Entry 6VYP (X-ray diffraction, 4.99 A resolution (low resolution: residue-level contacts below are approximate; hydrogen-bond / salt-bridge calls are withheld)); this record covers chains G and I of the 14 polymer chains in the assembly.

== Chain G ==
Protein: Histone H2A type 1
Organism: Xenopus laevis
UniProtKB: P06897 (H2A1_XENLA); residues 1-129 here correspond to UniProt positions 2-130 (UniProt number = residue number + 1)
Amino-acid sequence (129 residues; numbered 1 to 129; the number before each row is that of its first residue):
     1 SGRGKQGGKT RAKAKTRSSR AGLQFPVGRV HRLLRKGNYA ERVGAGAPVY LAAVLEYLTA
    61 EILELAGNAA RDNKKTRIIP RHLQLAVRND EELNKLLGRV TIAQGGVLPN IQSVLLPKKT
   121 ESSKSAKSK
Not modelled in the structure: 1-13, 119-129
Differences from the reference sequence: engineered mutation Arg99 (Gly100 in P06897), Ser123 (Ala124 in P06897)
UniProt features mapped onto this chain:
  - modified residue: Ser1 (N-acetylserine), Lys5 (N6-(2-hydroxyisobutyryl)lysine), Lys9 (N6-(2-hydroxyisobutyryl)lysine), Lys36 (N6-(2-hydroxyisobutyryl)lysine), Lys74 (N6-(2-hydroxyisobutyryl)lysine), Lys75 (N6-(2-hydroxyisobutyryl)lysine), Lys95 (N6-(2-hydroxyisobutyryl)lysine), Gln104 (N5-methylglutamine), Lys118 (N6-(2-hydroxyisobutyryl)lysine)
  - cross-link (Glycyl lysine isopeptide (Lys-Gly)): Lys13 (interchain with G-Cter in ubiquitin), Lys15 (interchain with G-Cter in ubiquitin), Lys119 (interchain with G-Cter in ubiquitin)

== Chain I ==
Molecule: 191-nt DNA strand
Organism: synthetic construct
Sequence (191 nucleotides; row label = number of the first residue in the row; numbers below 1 keep their minus sign (DA-95 is residue -95)):
   -95 ATCGACCCTA TACGCGGCCG CCCTGGAGAA TCCCGGTGCC GAGGCCGCTC AATTGGTCGT
   -35 AGACAGCTCT AGCACCGCTT AAACGCACGT ACGCGCTGTC CCCCGCGTTT TAACCGCCAA
    25 GGGGATTACT CCCTAGTCTC CAGGCACGTG TCAGATATAT ACATCCTGTG CATGTATTGA
    85 ACAGCGACGA T

== Chain G / chain I interface ==
Residue-residue contacts (15; chain G residue first):
  Thr16(G) - DG47(I)
  Arg29(G) - DG48(I)
  Arg29(G) - DC49(I)
  Arg35(G) - DA39(I)
  Arg42(G) - DT38(I)
  Arg42(G) - DA39(I)
  Val43(G) - DT38(I)
  Val43(G) - DA39(I)
  Gly44(G) - DT38(I)
  Ala45(G) - DT38(I)
  Lys75(G) - DG58(I)
  Thr76(G) - DA57(I)
  Thr76(G) - DG58(I)
  Arg77(G) - DA57(I)
  Arg77(G) - DG58(I)
Interface residues without a listed pair, chain G (13 interface residues in all): Pro26, His31, Glu41
Interface residues without a listed pair, chain I (8 interface residues in all): DC37

== Summary ==
13 residues of chain G and 8 residues of chain I are in contact.
Here chain G is Histone H2A type 1 (Xenopus laevis) and chain I is a 191-nt DNA strand (synthetic construct).
Entry 6VYP (Crystal structure of the LSD1/CoREST histone demethylase bound to its nucleosome substrate) was
determined by X-ray diffraction.
